Entry 5X4Z (X-ray diffraction, 7.80 A resolution (low resolution: residue-level contacts below are approximate; hydrogen-bond / salt-bridge calls are withheld)); this record covers chains B and I of the 12 polymer chains in the assembly.

# Chain B
Name: DNA-directed RNA polymerase subunit beta
Source organism: Komagataella phaffii (strain GS115 / ATCC 20864)
Notes: EC 2.7.7.6
Reference sequence: C4QZQ7 (C4QZQ7_KOMPG); residue numbers follow UniProt; this construct covers 1-1227
Amino-acid sequence (1227 residues; numbered 1 to 1227; the number before each row is that of its first residue):
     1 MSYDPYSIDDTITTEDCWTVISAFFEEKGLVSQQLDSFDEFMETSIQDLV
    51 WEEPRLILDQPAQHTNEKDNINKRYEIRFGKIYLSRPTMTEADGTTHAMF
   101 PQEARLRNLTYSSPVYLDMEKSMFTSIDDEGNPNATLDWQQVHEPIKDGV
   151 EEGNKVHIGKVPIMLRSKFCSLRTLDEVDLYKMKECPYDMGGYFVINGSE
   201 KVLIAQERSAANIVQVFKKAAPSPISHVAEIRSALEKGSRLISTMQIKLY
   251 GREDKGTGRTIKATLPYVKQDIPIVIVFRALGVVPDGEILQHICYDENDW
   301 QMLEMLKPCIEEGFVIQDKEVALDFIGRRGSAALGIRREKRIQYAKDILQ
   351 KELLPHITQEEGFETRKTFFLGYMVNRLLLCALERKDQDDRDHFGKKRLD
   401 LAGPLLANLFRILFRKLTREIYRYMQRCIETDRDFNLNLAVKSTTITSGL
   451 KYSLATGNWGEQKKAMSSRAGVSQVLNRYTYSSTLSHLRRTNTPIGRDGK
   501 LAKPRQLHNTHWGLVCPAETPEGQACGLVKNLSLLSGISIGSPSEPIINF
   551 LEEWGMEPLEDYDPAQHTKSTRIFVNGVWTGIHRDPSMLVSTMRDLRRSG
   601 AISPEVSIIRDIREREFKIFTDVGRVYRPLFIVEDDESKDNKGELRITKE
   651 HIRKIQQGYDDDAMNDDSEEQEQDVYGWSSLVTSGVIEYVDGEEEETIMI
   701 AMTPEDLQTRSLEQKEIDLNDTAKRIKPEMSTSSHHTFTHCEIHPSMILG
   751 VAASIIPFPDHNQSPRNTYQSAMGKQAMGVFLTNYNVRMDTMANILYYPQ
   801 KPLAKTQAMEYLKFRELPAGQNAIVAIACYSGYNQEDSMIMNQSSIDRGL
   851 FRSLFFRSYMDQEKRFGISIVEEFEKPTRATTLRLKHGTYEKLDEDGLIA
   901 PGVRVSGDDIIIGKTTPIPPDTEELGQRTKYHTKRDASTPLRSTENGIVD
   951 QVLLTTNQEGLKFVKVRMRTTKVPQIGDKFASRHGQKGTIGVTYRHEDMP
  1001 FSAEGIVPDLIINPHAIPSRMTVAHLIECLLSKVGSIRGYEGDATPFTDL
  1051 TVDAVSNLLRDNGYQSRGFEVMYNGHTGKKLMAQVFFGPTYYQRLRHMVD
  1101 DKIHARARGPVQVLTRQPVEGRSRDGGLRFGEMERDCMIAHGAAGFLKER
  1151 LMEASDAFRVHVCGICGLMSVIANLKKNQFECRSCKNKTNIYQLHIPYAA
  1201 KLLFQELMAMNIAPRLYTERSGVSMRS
Not modelled in the structure: 1-11, 58-76, 122-154, 208, 257-258, 328-338, 397-398, 431-438, 496-501, 642-643, 656-674, 708-720, 729-736, 918-935, 1150, 1225-1227

# Chain I
Name: DNA-directed RNA polymerase subunit
Source organism: Komagataella phaffii (strain ATCC 76273 / CBS 7435 / CECT 11047 / NRRL Y-11430 / Wegner 21-1)
Reference sequence: F2QPE6 (F2QPE6_KOMPC); residues 1-115 here = UniProt positions 1-115
Amino-acid sequence (115 residues; row label = number of the first residue in the row):
     1 MASFRFCLECNNMLYPKEDKENQRLLYSCRNCDYTELAEDPKVYRHELIT
    51 NIGETAGIVDDIGQDPTLPRSDKECPECHSRDCVFFQSQQRRKDTNMTLF
   101 YVCLNCKKTFRDESE
Not modelled in the structure: 1, 49

# How chain B and chain I interact
Residue-residue contacts - 32 pairs, chain B then chain I:
  Pro285(B) with Asn11(I); Asn12(I)
  Asp286(B) with Asn11(I); Asn12(I); Met13(I)
  Gly287(B) with Phe6(I)
  Asn298(B) with Ser3(I)
  Trp300(B) with Arg45(I); Glu47(I)
  Glu304(B) with Tyr44(I)
  Lys307(B) with Phe4(I); Met13(I)
  Phe314(B) with Arg30(I)
  Gln317(B) with Asn12(I)
  Glu384(B) with Gln90(I); Arg92(I)
  Arg385(B) with Gln89(I)
  Asp387(B) with Arg91(I)
  Ser587(B) with Asp61(I)
  Arg610(B) with Asp61(I)
  Ile612(B) with Asp61(I); Gln64(I); Asp65(I)
  Arg613(B) with Asp65(I); Leu68(I); Phe86(I); Gln89(I)
  Arg615(B) with Val59(I)
  Thr697(B) with Pro66(I); Thr67(I)
  Ile698(B) with Thr67(I)
  Thr737(B) with Pro66(I)
Also at the interface, not in a pair above, chain B (27 interface residues in all): Gln301, Leu303, Ile310, Lys386, Glu696, Met699, Thr739
Also at the interface, not in a pair above, chain I (28 interface residues in all): Ala2, Cys10, Tyr15, Asn31, Ile52, Ile62

# Summary
The interface between chain B and chain I involves 27 residues on one side and 28 on the other.
Here chain B is DNA-directed RNA polymerase subunit beta (Komagataella phaffii (strain GS115 / ATCC 20864))
and chain I is DNA-directed RNA polymerase subunit (Komagataella phaffii (strain ATCC 76273 / CBS 7435 / CECT
11047 / NRRL Y-11430 / Wegner 21-1)). Entry 5X4Z (RNA Polymerase II from Komagataella Pastoris (Type-1
crystal)) was determined by X-ray diffraction, deposited together with 5X50 and 5X51.
